PDB entry 6GU8 | X-ray diffraction, 2.02 A resolution | chain A

== Chain A ==
Name: Putative acetyl xylan esterase
Source organism: Candidatus Solibacter usitatus Ellin6076
UniProt: Q01YM8 (Q01YM8_SOLUE); residues 23-417 here = UniProt positions 23-417
Chain sequence (397 residues; each row starts with the number of its first residue):
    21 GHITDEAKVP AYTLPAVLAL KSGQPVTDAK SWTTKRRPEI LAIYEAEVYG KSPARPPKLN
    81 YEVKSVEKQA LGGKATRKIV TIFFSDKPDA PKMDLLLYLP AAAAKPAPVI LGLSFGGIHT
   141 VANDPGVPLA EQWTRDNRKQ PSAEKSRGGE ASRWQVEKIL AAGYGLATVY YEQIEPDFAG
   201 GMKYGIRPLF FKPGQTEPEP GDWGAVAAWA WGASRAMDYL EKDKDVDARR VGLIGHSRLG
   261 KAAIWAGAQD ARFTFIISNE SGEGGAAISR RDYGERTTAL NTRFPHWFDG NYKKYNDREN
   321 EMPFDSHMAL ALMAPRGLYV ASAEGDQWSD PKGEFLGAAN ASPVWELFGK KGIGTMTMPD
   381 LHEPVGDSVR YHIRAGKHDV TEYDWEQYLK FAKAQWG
Unresolved in the structure: 21-25
Modified positions: Mse113, Mse202, Mse237, Mse322, Mse328, Mse333, Mse376, Mse378 (selenomethionine; parent Met)
Differences from the reference sequence: expression tag (21-22)
What the authors report for this chain:
  - specificity-determining residues: D346 (proposed by the authors, not directly observed)
  - catalytic residues: R258 (by similarity / conservation)

== Summary ==
The paper reports the catalytic residue R258; the specificity determinant D346.
Chain A is Putative acetyl xylan esterase (Candidatus Solibacter usitatus Ellin6076); the structure,
Glucuronoyl Esterase from Solibacter usitatus, was determined by X-ray diffraction, deposited together with
6GS0, 6GRW and 6GRY.
